3IVK - chains L and M of the 3 polymer chains in the assembly; structure by X-ray diffraction, 3.10 A resolution.

== Chain L ==
Name: Fab light chain
Source organism: Mus musculus
Notes: antibody fragment or engineered binder
Chain sequence (213 residues; each row starts with the number of its first residue):
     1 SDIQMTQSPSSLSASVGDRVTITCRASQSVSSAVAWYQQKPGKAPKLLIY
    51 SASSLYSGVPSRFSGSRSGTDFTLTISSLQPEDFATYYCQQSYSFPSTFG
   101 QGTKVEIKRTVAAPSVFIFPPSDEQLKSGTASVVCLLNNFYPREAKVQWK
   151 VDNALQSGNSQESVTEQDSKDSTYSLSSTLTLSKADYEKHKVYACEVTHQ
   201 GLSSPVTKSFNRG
Disulfide bonds: Cys24-Cys89, Cys135-Cys195
Bound ions: Cd2+: Asp2 (shared with 1 residue of chain H); Mg2+: Asp186 (shared with 1 residue of chain B)

== Chain M ==
Molecule: class I ligase product
Sequence (128 nucleotides; numbered -7 to 121; 1 number in that range is skipped by the numbering (no residue carries it; nothing is unmodelled there); the number before each row is that of its first residue; numbers below 1 keep their minus sign (U-7 is residue -7)):
    -7 UCCAGUA
     1 GGAACACUAUACUACUGGAUAAUCAAAGACAAAUCUGCCCGAAGGGCUUG
    51 AGAACAUCGAAACACGAUGCAGAGGUGGCAGCCUCCGGUGGGUUAAAACC
   101 CAACGUUCUCAACAAUAGUGA
Bound ions: Mg2+ site 1: A31, A32; Mg2+ site 2 near G46 (its only coordinating residue here); Mg2+ site 3 near G74 (its only coordinating residue here); Mg2+ site 4 near G77 (its only coordinating residue here); Mg2+ site 5 near U106 (its only coordinating residue here)

== Chain L / chain M interface ==
Contacting residue pairs - 18 pairs, chain L then chain M:
  Arg19(L) - G91(M)  hydrogen bond to the phosphate
  Arg19(L) - G92(M)  salt bridge to the phosphate
  Ser53(L) - U89(M)  hydrogen bond to the sugar
  Ser53(L) - G90(M)  sugar contact
  Ser64(L) - G90(M)  phosphate contact
  Ser64(L) - G91(M)  phosphate contact
  Gly65(L) - G90(M)  hydrogen bond to the sugar
  Ser66(L) - G90(M)  sugar contact
  Arg67(L) - A103(M)  hydrogen bond to the sugar
  Arg67(L) - C104(M)  sugar contact
  Ser68(L) - A102(M)  hydrogen bond to the sugar
  Ser68(L) - A103(M)  sugar contact
  Gly69(L) - A103(M)  hydrogen bond to the sugar
  Ser92(L) - A62(M)  base contact
  Tyr93(L) - A62(M)  base contact
  Ser94(L) - A62(M)  base contact
  Phe95(L) - A62(M)  base contact
  Ser97(L) - A62(M)  base contact
Also at the interface, not in a pair above, chain L (15 interface residues in all): Phe63, Ser77
Also at the interface, not in a pair above, chain M (9 interface residues in all): A56

== Summary ==
Chain L and chain M form an interface of 15 and 9 residues respectively, with 6 hydrogen bonds and 1 salt
bridge. Polar contacts include Ser53(L)-U89(M), Gly65(L)-G90(M) and Arg67(L)-A103(M). A31(M) and A32(M) form
the Mg2+ site 1.
Here chain L is Fab light chain (Mus musculus) and chain M is class I ligase product. Entry 3IVK (Crystal
Structure of the Catalytic Core of an RNA Polymerase Ribozyme Complexed with an Antigen Binding ...) was
determined by X-ray diffraction (same publication as 3HHN).
